PDB entry 6IPU | X-ray diffraction, 1.99 A resolution | chains D and I of the 10 polymer chains in the assembly

[Chain D]
Name: Histone H2B type 1-J
Organism: Homo sapiens
Reference sequence: P06899 (H2B1J_HUMAN); residues 28-122 here correspond to UniProt positions 32-126 (UniProt number = residue number + 4)
Sequence (95 residues; numbered 28 to 122; the number before each row is that of its first residue):
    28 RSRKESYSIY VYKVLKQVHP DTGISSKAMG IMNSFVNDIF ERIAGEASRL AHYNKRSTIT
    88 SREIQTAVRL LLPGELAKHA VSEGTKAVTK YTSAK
UniProt features mapped onto this chain:
  - modified residue: Lys31 (N6-(2-hydroxyisobutyryl)lysine), Glu32 (PolyADP-ribosyl glutamic acid), Ser33 (Phosphoserine), Lys40 (N6-(2-hydroxyisobutyryl)lysine), Lys43 (N6-(2-hydroxyisobutyryl)lysine), Lys54 (N6,N6-dimethyllysine), Arg76 (Dimethylated arginine), Lys82 (N6,N6,N6-trimethyllysine), Arg83 (Omega-N-methylarginine), Arg89 (Omega-N-methylarginine), Lys105 (N6-(2-hydroxyisobutyryl)lysine), Thr112 (Phosphothreonine), Lys113 (N6-(2-hydroxyisobutyryl)lysine), Lys117 (N6-(2-hydroxyisobutyryl)lysine)
  - glycosylation: Ser109 (O-linked (GlcNAc) serine)
  - cross-link (Glycyl lysine isopeptide (Lys-Gly)): Lys31 (interchain with G-Cter in ubiquitin), Lys117 (interchain with G-Cter in ubiquitin)
Metal / ion sites: Mn2+: Val45 (shared with 1 residue of chain E)

[Chain I]
Molecule: 145-nt DNA strand
Organism: Homo sapiens
Sequence (145 nucleotides; row label = number of the first residue in the row; numbers below 1 keep their minus sign (DA-72 is residue -72)):
   -72 ATCAATATCC ACCTGCAGAT ACTACCAAAA GTGTATTTGG AAACTGCTCC ATCAAAAGGC
   -12 ATGTTCAGCT GAATCAGCTG AACATGCCTT TTGATGGAGC AGTTTCCAAA TACACTTTTG
    48 GTAGTATCTG CAGGTGGATA TTGAT

[How chain D and chain I interact]
Contacting residue pairs - 12 pairs, chain D then chain I:
  Ser29(D) - DT30(I)  phosphate contact
  Tyr39(D) - DT-53(I)  phosphate contact
  Gly50(D) - DT-53(I)  phosphate contact
  Ile51(D) - DT-53(I)  hydrogen bond to the phosphate
  Ser52(D) - DA-54(I)  phosphate contact
  Ser53(D) - DA-54(I)  hydrogen bond to the phosphate
  Arg83(D) - DG-33(I)  phosphate contact
  Arg83(D) - DA-32(I)  salt bridge to the phosphate
  Ser84(D) - DG-34(I)  hydrogen bond to the phosphate
  Ser84(D) - DG-33(I)  hydrogen bond to the phosphate
  Thr85(D) - DG-34(I)  hydrogen bond to the phosphate
  Thr85(D) - DG-33(I)  hydrogen bond to the phosphate
Other interface residues (no listed pair), chain D (11 interface residues in all): Arg30, Lys82
Other interface residues (no listed pair), chain I (9 interface residues in all): DA-52, DA-45, DA-44

[In short]
Chain D and chain I form an interface of 11 and 9 residues respectively; the contacts include 6 hydrogen bonds
and 1 salt bridge. Polar contacts include Ile51(D)-DT-53(I), Ser53(D)-DA-54(I) and Ser84(D)-DG-34(I).
Chain D is Histone H2B type 1-J and chain I is a 145-nt DNA strand, both from Homo sapiens; the structure,
Human nucleosome core particle containing 145 bp of DNA, was determined by X-ray diffraction, deposited
together with 6JXD, 6K1I, 6K1J and 6K1K.
